PDB entry 1BWV | X-ray diffraction, 2.40 A resolution | chains A and U of the 8 polymer chains in the assembly

[Chain A]
Protein: Protein (ribulose bisphosphate carboxylase)
Source organism: Galdieria partita
Notes: EC 4.1.1.39
UniProt: O98949 (O98949_9RHOD); the construct lacks a stretch of the UniProt sequence and is renumbered around it, so the offset changes along the chain: -7 to 22 = UniProt 1-30; 23-268 = UniProt 32-277; 270-485 = UniProt 278-493
Amino-acid sequence (493 residues; row label = number of the first residue in the row; note: 1 number in that range is skipped by the numbering (no residue carries it; nothing is unmodelled there); numbers below 1 keep their minus sign (Met-7 is residue -7)):
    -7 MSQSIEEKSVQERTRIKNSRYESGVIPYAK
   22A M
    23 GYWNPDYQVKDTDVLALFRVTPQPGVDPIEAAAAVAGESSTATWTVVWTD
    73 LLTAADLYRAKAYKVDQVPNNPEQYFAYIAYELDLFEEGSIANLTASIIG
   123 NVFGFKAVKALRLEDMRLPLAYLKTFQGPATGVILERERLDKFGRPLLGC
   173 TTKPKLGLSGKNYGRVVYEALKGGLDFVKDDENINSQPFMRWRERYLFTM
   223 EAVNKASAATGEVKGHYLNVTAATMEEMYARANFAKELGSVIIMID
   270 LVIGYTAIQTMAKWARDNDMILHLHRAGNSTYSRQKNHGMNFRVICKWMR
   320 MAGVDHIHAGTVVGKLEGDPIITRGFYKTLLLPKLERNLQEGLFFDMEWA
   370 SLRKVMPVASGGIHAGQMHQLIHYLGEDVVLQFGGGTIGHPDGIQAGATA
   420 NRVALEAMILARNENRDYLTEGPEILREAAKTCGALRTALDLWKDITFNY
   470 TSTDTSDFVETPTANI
Unresolved in the structure: -7 to 6, 479-485
Sequence notes: modified residue (201)
Modified positions: Lys201 (lysine nz-carboxylic acid; KCX)
Ion coordination: Mg2+: Lys201, Asp203, Glu204 (together with 2-carboxyarabinitol-1,5-diphosphate)
Small-molecule neighbours:
  - 2-carboxyarabinitol-1,5-diphosphate (CAP), molecule 1: Glu60, Thr65, Trp66, Asn123
  - 2-carboxyarabinitol-1,5-diphosphate (CAP), molecule 2: Thr173, Lys175, Lys177, Lys201, Asp203, Glu204, His294, Arg295, His327, Lys334, Leu335, Ser379, Gly380, Gly381, Gln401, Phe402, Gly403, Gly404

[Chain U]
Protein: Protein (ribulose bisphosphate carboxylase)
Source organism: Galdieria partita
Notes: EC 4.1.1.39
UniProt: O98950 (O98950_9RHOD); the construct lacks a stretch of the UniProt sequence and is renumbered around it, so the offset changes along the chain: 8-51 = UniProt 1-44; 64-107 = UniProt 45-88; 108-155 = UniProt 91-138
Amino-acid sequence (138 residues; row label = number of the first residue in the row; note: 12 numbers in that range are skipped by the numbering (no residue carries them; nothing is unmodelled there); a row labelled like 107A-107B holds insertion residues (107A, then the next letters in order)):
     8 VRITQGTFSFLPDLTDEQIKKQIDYMISKKLAIGIEYTNDIHPR
    64 NAYWEIWGLPLFDVTDPAAVLFEINACRKARSNFYIKVVGFSSV
107A-107B RG
   108 IESTIISFIVNRPKHEPGFNLMRQEDKSRSIKYTIHSYESYKPEDERY
Sequence notes: conflict Val8 (Met1 in O98950)

[Interface between chain A and chain U]
Pairs across the interface (19):
  Gly179(A) - Glu109(U)
  Lys183(A) - Ala65(U)
  Lys183(A) - Tyr66(U)  hydrogen bond (backbone-side chain)
  Asn184(A) - Phe104(U)
  Gly186(A) - Tyr66(U)
  Arg187(A) - Glu43(U)  salt bridge
  Arg187(A) - Tyr66(U)
  Arg187(A) - Trp67(U)  hydrogen bond (side chain-backbone)
  Arg187(A) - Ile69(U)
  Tyr190(A) - Glu68(U)  hydrogen bond
  Glu191(A) - Ile69(U)
  Lys194(A) - Glu68(U)  salt bridge
  Phe220(A) - Tyr66(U)
  Glu223(A) - Arg51(U)
  Lys227(A) - Asn64(U)  hydrogen bond
  Lys227(A) - Tyr66(U)  hydrogen bond (side chain-backbone)
  Lys227(A) - Glu68(U)  salt bridge
  Pro410(A) - Leu72(U)
  Gly412(A) - Leu72(U)
Other interface residues (no listed pair), chain A (17 interface residues in all): Ser181, Gly182, Ala224, Gln414

[Summary]
The interface between chain A and chain U involves 17 residues on one side and 11 on the other; the contacts
include 5 hydrogen bonds and 3 salt bridges. Polar pairs include Arg187(A)-Glu43(U), Lys194(A)-Glu68(U) and
Lys227(A)-Glu68(U). Chain A binds 2-carboxyarabinitol-1,5-diphosphate.
Here chain A is Protein (ribulose bisphosphate carboxylase) and chain U is Protein (ribulose bisphosphate
carboxylase), both from Galdieria partita. Entry 1BWV (Activated Ribulose 1,5-Bisphosphate
Carboxylase/Oxygenase (RUBISCO) Complexed with the Reaction Intermediate Analogue 2-Carboxyarabinitol
1,5-Bisphosphate) was determined by X-ray diffraction.
